7W80 - chains A and B; structure by X-ray diffraction, 2.75 A resolution.

Chain A:
Molecule: Aryl hydrocarbon receptor nuclear translocator
From: Mus musculus
UniProtKB: P53762 (ARNT_MOUSE); residue numbers follow UniProt; this construct covers 82-464
Sequence (384 residues; row label = number of the first residue in the row):
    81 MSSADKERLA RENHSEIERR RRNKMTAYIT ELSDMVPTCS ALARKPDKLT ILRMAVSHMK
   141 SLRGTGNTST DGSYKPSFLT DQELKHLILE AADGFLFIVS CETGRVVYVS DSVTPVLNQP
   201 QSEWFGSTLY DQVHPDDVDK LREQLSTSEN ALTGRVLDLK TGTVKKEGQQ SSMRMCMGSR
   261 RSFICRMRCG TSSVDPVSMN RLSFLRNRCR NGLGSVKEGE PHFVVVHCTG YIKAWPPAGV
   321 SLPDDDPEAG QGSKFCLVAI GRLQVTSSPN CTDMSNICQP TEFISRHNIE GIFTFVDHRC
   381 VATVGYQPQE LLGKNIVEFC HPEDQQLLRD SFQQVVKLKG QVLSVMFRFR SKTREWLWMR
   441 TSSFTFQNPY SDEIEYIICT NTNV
Not modelled in the structure: 81-100, 143-157, 231-256, 271-301, 317-333, 346-359
Differences from the reference sequence: initiating methionine (81)

Chain B:
Molecule: Endothelial PAS domain-containing protein 1
From: Mus musculus
UniProtKB: P97481 (EPAS1_MOUSE); residue numbers follow UniProt; this construct covers 3-361
Sequence (360 residues; numbered 2 to 361; the number before each row is that of its first residue):
     2 MADKEKKRSS SELRKEKSRD AARCRRSKET EVFYELAHEL PLPHSVSSHL DKASIMRLAI
    62 SFLRTHKLLS SVCSENESEA EADQQMDNLY LKALEGFIAV VTQDGDMIFL SENISKFMGL
   122 TQVELTGHSI FDFTHPCDHE EIRENLTLKN GSGFGKKSKD VSTERDFFMR MKCTVTNRGR
   182 TVNLKSATWK VLHCTGQVRV YNNCPPHSSL CGSKEPLLSC LIIMCEPIQH PSHMDIPLDS
   242 KTFLSRHSMD MKFTYCDDRI LELIGYHPEE LLGRSAYEFY HALDSENMTK SHQNLCTKGQ
   302 VVSGQYRMLA KHGGYVWLET QGTVIYNPRN LQPQCIMCVN YVLSEIEKND VVFSMDQTES
Not modelled in the structure: 2-29, 41-44, 76-85, 150-161, 204-216, 360-361
Differences from the reference sequence: initiating methionine (2)
Ligand contacts: Belzutifan (72Q; 3-{[(1S,2S,3R)-2,3-difluoro-1-hydroxy-7-(methylsulfonyl)-2,3-dihydro-1H-inden-4-yl]oxy}-5-fluorobenzonitrile): Phe244, Ser246, His248, Ser249, Met252, Phe254, Ala277, Phe280, Tyr281, Met289, Ser292, His293, Leu296, Val302, Ser304, Tyr307, Arg308, Met309, Leu319, Thr321, Gly323, Ile337, Cys339, Asn341
From the paper describing this entry:
  - binding site for Belzutifan: Phe254, His293
  - conformationally variable residues (side-chain flip): Met252
  - allosteric site: Met252
  - mutagenesis - M252A (Kd 3.5 uM): decreased binding to Belzutifan
  - mutagenesis - M252A: abolished signaling in response to Belzutifan

How chain A and chain B interact:
Contacting residue pairs (119):
  Arg101(A) - Lys53(B)
  Tyr108(A) - Ala54(B)  hydrophobic
  Tyr108(A) - Met57(B)
  Tyr108(A) - Arg58(B)
  Tyr108(A) - Ile61(B)
  Ile109(A) - Met57(B)  hydrophobic
  Glu111(A) - Ile61(B)
  Glu111(A) - Arg65(B)  salt bridge
  Leu112(A) - Met57(B)  hydrophobic
  Met115(A) - Arg65(B)
  Val116(A) - Leu64(B)  hydrophobic
  Leu129(A) - Glu30(B)
  Leu132(A) - Val33(B)  hydrophobic
  Arg133(A) - Val33(B)
  Val136(A) - Val33(B)  hydrophobic
  Val136(A) - Glu36(B)
  His138(A) - Leu64(B)
  Met139(A) - Leu37(B)  hydrophobic
  Lys140(A) - Ala38(B)
  Phe158(A) - Glu40(B)
  Phe158(A) - Phe63(B)
  Leu159(A) - Glu40(B)
  Leu159(A) - Asp88(B)
  Asp161(A) - Gln86(B)
  Asp161(A) - Met87(B)  hydrogen bond (side chain-backbone)
  Asp161(A) - Asp88(B)
  Glu163(A) - Leu70(B)
  Leu164(A) - Tyr91(B)  hydrophobic
  Lys165(A) - Tyr91(B)
  Leu167(A) - Leu70(B)  hydrophobic
  Leu167(A) - Phe110(B)  hydrophobic
  Leu167(A) - Ile223(B)  hydrophobic
  Ile168(A) - Tyr91(B)  hydrophobic
  Ile168(A) - Leu95(B)  hydrophobic
  Ile168(A) - Ile99(B)  hydrophobic
  Glu170(A) - Val73(B)
  Glu170(A) - Gln198(B)
  Glu170(A) - Arg200(B)  salt bridge
  Glu170(A) - Ile223(B)
  Ala171(A) - Ile99(B)  hydrophobic
  Ala171(A) - Thr196(B)
  Ala171(A) - Gly197(B)
  Ala171(A) - Ile223(B)
  Ala171(A) - Ile224(B)
  Ala171(A) - Met225(B)
  Ala172(A) - Met225(B)  hydrophobic
  Leu176(A) - Leu90(B)
  Leu176(A) - Tyr91(B)  hydrophobic
  Tyr188(A) - Met87(B)
  Ser190(A) - Tyr91(B)
  Asp216(A) - Glu346(B)
  Lys220(A) - Asp240(B)
  Lys220(A) - Lys242(B)
  Lys220(A) - Val343(B)  hydrogen bond (side chain-backbone)
  Glu223(A) - Leu239(B)
  Glu223(A) - Asp240(B)
  Glu223(A) - Ser241(B)  hydrogen bond (side chain-backbone)
  Gln224(A) - Asp240(B)  hydrogen bond
  Arg260(A) - Lys93(B)  hydrogen bond (side chain-backbone)
  Arg260(A) - Ala94(B)
  Arg260(A) - Leu95(B)  hydrogen bond (side chain-backbone)
  Arg260(A) - Glu96(B)  salt bridge
  Arg260(A) - Lys117(B)
  Arg260(A) - Pro238(B)
  Arg261(A) - Pro238(B)
  Ile264(A) - Glu320(B)
  Ile264(A) - Leu344(B)  hydrophobic
  Arg266(A) - Leu344(B)  hydrogen bond (side chain-backbone)
  Arg266(A) - Ser345(B)
  His307(A) - Glu320(B)  salt bridge
  Thr309(A) - Ala94(B)  hydrogen bond (side chain-backbone)
  Thr309(A) - Glu96(B)
  Gly310(A) - Ala94(B)
  Tyr311(A) - Leu90(B)
  Tyr311(A) - Lys93(B)
  Tyr311(A) - Ala94(B)
  Ile340(A) - Tyr91(B)  hydrophobic
  Ile340(A) - Ala94(B)  hydrophobic
  Ile340(A) - Leu95(B)  hydrophobic
  Arg342(A) - Thr196(B)
  Gln344(A) - Gln306(B)
  Arg366(A) - Tyr278(B)
  Arg366(A) - Glu279(B)  hydrogen bond (side chain-backbone)
  Arg366(A) - Tyr281(B)  hydrogen bond (side chain-backbone)
  Arg366(A) - His282(B)
  Arg366(A) - Ala283(B)
  Ile372(A) - Met356(B)  hydrophobic
  Phe373(A) - Met356(B)
  Thr374(A) - Ser355(B)
  Thr374(A) - Met356(B)  hydrogen bond (backbone-backbone)
  Phe375(A) - His282(B)
  Phe375(A) - Ala283(B)  hydrophobic
  Phe375(A) - Phe354(B)
  Val376(A) - Val353(B)
  Val376(A) - Phe354(B)  hydrogen bond (backbone-backbone)
  His378(A) - Lys349(B)  hydrogen bond
  His378(A) - Val352(B)
  His378(A) - Phe354(B)
  Pro388(A) - Val353(B)
  Gln389(A) - Val353(B)
  Leu392(A) - Val353(B)  hydrophobic
  Leu392(A) - Phe354(B)
  Leu392(A) - Ser355(B)
  Gly393(A) - Met356(B)
  Phe446(A) - Tyr278(B)  hydrophobic
  Phe446(A) - Ser286(B)
  Phe446(A) - Thr290(B)
  Asn448(A) - Asp251(B)  hydrogen bond (side chain-backbone)
  Asn448(A) - Met252(B)
  Pro449(A) - Met252(B)  hydrophobic
  Pro449(A) - Tyr278(B)
  Pro449(A) - His293(B)
  Tyr450(A) - Met250(B)
  Tyr450(A) - Asp251(B)
  Tyr450(A) - Met252(B)  hydrophobic
  Glu455(A) - Ser276(B)  hydrogen bond
  Glu455(A) - Tyr278(B)
  Tyr456(A) - Tyr278(B)
  Tyr456(A) - Ser286(B)  hydrogen bond
Interface residues without a listed pair, chain A (73 interface residues in all): Met105, Leu142, His166, Asp217, Asn230, Ser262, Phe263, Val305, Val338, Ala339, Val345, Ile364, Asp377
Interface residues without a listed pair, chain B (78 interface residues in all): His67, Cys74, Asn89, Leu92, Val101, Phe118, His194, Glu227, Ile237, Leu284, Glu287, Gln294, Leu310, Glu348

In short:
73 residues of chain A and 78 residues of chain B are in contact, with 16 hydrogen bonds and 4 salt bridges.
Among the polar pairs are Glu111(A)-Arg65(B), Glu170(A)-Arg200(B) and Arg260(A)-Glu96(B). Chain B binds
Belzutifan. From the paper: a binding site for Belzutifan at Phe254(B) and His293(B); M252A of chain B reduces
binding to Belzutifan.
Here chain A is Aryl hydrocarbon receptor nuclear translocator and chain B is Endothelial PAS
domain-containing protein 1, both from Mus musculus. Entry 7W80 (Crystal Structure of the Heterodimeric HIF-2
in Complex with Antagonist Belzutifan) was determined by X-ray diffraction.
